Entry 3PXT (X-ray diffraction, 2.16 A resolution); this record covers chains C and D of the 6 polymer chains in the assembly.

Chain C:
Molecule: Methylamine dehydrogenase light chain
Source organism: Paracoccus denitrificans
Notes: EC 1.4.99.3
UniProtKB: P22619 (DHML_PARDE); residues 1-131 here correspond to UniProt positions 58-188 (UniProt number = residue number + 57)
Chain sequence (137 residues; numbered 1 to 137; the number before each row is that of its first residue):
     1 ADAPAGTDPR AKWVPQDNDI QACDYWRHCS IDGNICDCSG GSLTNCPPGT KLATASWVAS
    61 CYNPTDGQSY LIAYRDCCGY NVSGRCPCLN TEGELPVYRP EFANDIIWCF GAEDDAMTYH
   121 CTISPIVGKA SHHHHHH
Disordered / not traced: 1-6, 132-137
Cystine bridges: Cys-23/Cys-88, Cys-29/Cys-61, Cys-36/Cys-121, Cys-38/Cys-86, Cys-46/Cys-77, Cys-78/Cys-109
Modified residues: Trp-57 (7-hydroxy-l-tryptophan; 0AF)
Construct notes: expression tag (132-137)
Swiss-Prot annotation at these positions:
  - modified residue: Trp-57 (Tryptophylquinone)
  - cross-link: Trp-57 to Trp-108 (Tryptophan tryptophylquinone (Trp-Trp))
What the authors report for this chain:
  - post-translational modification sites: Trp-57, Trp-108 (citing earlier work)

Chain D:
Molecule: Methylamine dehydrogenase heavy chain
Source organism: Paracoccus denitrificans
Notes: EC 1.4.99.3
UniProtKB: A1BB97 (A1BB97_PARDP); residues 1-386 here correspond to UniProt positions 32-417 (UniProt number = residue number + 31)
Chain sequence (386 residues; numbered 1 to 386; the number before each row is that of its first residue):
     1 QDAPEAETQA QETQGQAAAR AAAADLAAGQ DDEPRILEAP APDARRVYVN DPAHFAAVTQ
    61 QFVIDGEAGR VIGMIDGGFL PNPVVADDGS FIAHASTVFS RIARGERTDY VEVFDPVTLL
   121 PTADIELPDA PRFLVGTYPW MTSLTPDGKT LLFYQFSPAP AVGVVDLEGK AFKRMLDVPD
   181 CYHIFPTAPD TFFMHCRDGS LAKVAFGTEG TPEITHTEVF HPEDEFLINH PAYSQKAGRL
   241 VWPTYTGKIH QIDLSSGDAK FLPAVEALTE AERADGWRPG GWQQVAYHRA LDRIYLLVDQ
   301 RDEWRHKTAS RFVVVLDAKT GERLAKFEMG HEIDSINVSQ DEKPLLYALS TGDKTLYIHD
   361 AESGEELRSV NQLGHGPQVI TTADMG
Disordered / not traced: 1-10
Cystine bridges: Cys-181/Cys-196

Chain C / chain D interface:
Contacting residue pairs - 82 pairs, chain C then chain D:
  Pro-9(C) / Arg-305(D)  hydrogen bond (backbone-side chain)
  Pro-9(C) / Thr-308(D)
  Arg-10(C) / Asp-299(D)  salt bridge
  Arg-10(C) / Gln-300(D)
  Arg-10(C) / Arg-301(D)
  Arg-10(C) / Asp-302(D)  hydrogen bond (backbone-backbone)
  Arg-10(C) / Arg-305(D)
  Arg-10(C) / Thr-308(D)
  Arg-10(C) / Ala-309(D)  hydrogen bond (side chain-backbone)
  Arg-10(C) / Arg-311(D)
  Arg-10(C) / Glu-332(D)  salt bridge
  Ala-11(C) / Arg-305(D)
  Lys-12(C) / Asp-302(D)
  Trp-13(C) / Arg-305(D)
  Asp-32(C) / Phe-55(D)
  Gly-79(C) / Ala-103(D)
  Gly-79(C) / Arg-104(D)
  Tyr-80(C) / Ala-103(D)
  Asn-81(C) / Ala-56(D)
  Asn-81(C) / Ala-57(D)  hydrogen bond (side chain-backbone)
  Asn-81(C) / Ala-103(D)
  Val-82(C) / His-54(D)
  Val-82(C) / Phe-55(D)
  Val-82(C) / Ala-56(D)  hydrophobic
  Asn-90(C) / Arg-305(D)  hydrogen bond
  Thr-91(C) / Trp-304(D)  hydrogen bond (side chain-backbone)
  Thr-91(C) / His-306(D)
  Thr-91(C) / Lys-307(D)
  Glu-92(C) / Trp-304(D)
  Gly-93(C) / Trp-304(D)
  Glu-94(C) / Tyr-245(D)  hydrogen bond (backbone-side chain)
  Glu-94(C) / Trp-304(D)
  Glu-94(C) / His-306(D)  salt bridge
  Glu-94(C) / Lys-307(D)  salt bridge
  Leu-95(C) / Phe-226(D)  hydrophobic
  Leu-95(C) / Tyr-245(D)
  Leu-95(C) / Trp-304(D)  hydrophobic
  Pro-96(C) / Phe-226(D)
  Pro-96(C) / Leu-227(D)
  Pro-96(C) / Asn-229(D)
  Pro-96(C) / Tyr-245(D)
  Val-97(C) / Tyr-138(D)  hydrophobic
  Val-97(C) / Met-141(D)  hydrophobic
  Val-97(C) / Tyr-182(D)
  Val-97(C) / His-183(D)
  Val-97(C) / Asn-229(D)  hydrogen bond (backbone-side chain)
  Tyr-98(C) / Tyr-182(D)  hydrophobic
  Tyr-98(C) / His-195(D)
  Tyr-98(C) / Arg-197(D)
  Tyr-98(C) / His-221(D)
  Tyr-98(C) / Glu-225(D)  hydrogen bond (side chain-backbone)
  Tyr-98(C) / Phe-226(D)
  Tyr-98(C) / Leu-227(D)  hydrogen bond (side chain-backbone)
  Arg-99(C) / Arg-197(D)
  Arg-99(C) / Glu-223(D)  salt bridge
  Pro-100(C) / Phe-156(D)  hydrophobic
  Pro-100(C) / Tyr-182(D)
  Glu-101(C) / Arg-197(D)  salt bridge
  Asn-104(C) / Lys-307(D)  hydrogen bond
  Asp-105(C) / Val-135(D)
  Asp-105(C) / Gly-136(D)  hydrogen bond (backbone-backbone)
  Asp-105(C) / Tyr-138(D)  hydrogen bond
  Asp-105(C) / Asn-229(D)  hydrogen bond
  Asp-105(C) / Trp-282(D)
  Asp-105(C) / Lys-307(D)  salt bridge
  Ile-106(C) / Phe-133(D)  hydrophobic
  Ile-106(C) / Val-135(D)
  Ile-107(C) / Phe-55(D)  hydrophobic
  Ile-107(C) / Phe-79(D)  hydrophobic
  Ile-107(C) / Leu-80(D)  hydrophobic
  Ile-107(C) / Leu-134(D)  hydrogen bond (backbone-backbone)
  Trp-108(C) / Phe-156(D)  hydrophobic
  Phe-110(C) / Phe-156(D)  hydrophobic
  Phe-110(C) / Ser-157(D)
  Met-117(C) / Phe-79(D)
  Met-117(C) / Arg-107(D)
  Met-117(C) / Leu-134(D)  hydrophobic
  Thr-118(C) / Phe-79(D)
  Thr-118(C) / Phe-99(D)
  Thr-118(C) / Ala-103(D)  hydrogen bond (side chain-backbone)
  Tyr-119(C) / Phe-55(D)  hydrophobic
  Tyr-119(C) / Phe-79(D)
Interface residues without a listed pair, chain C (33 interface residues in all): Gly-33, Leu-89
Interface residues without a listed pair, chain D (43 interface residues in all): Ser-310

Summary:
33 residues of chain C and 43 residues of chain D are in contact; the contacts include 16 hydrogen bonds and 7
salt bridges. Among the polar pairs are Arg-10(C)/Asp-299(D), Arg-10(C)/Glu-332(D) and Glu-94(C)/His-306(D).
From the paper: modification sites Trp-57(C) and Trp-108(C).
Chain C is Methylamine dehydrogenase light chain and chain D is Methylamine dehydrogenase heavy chain, both
from Paracoccus denitrificans; the structure, Crystal Structure of Ferrous CO Adduct of MauG in Complex with
Pre-Methylamine Dehydrogenase, was determined by X-ray diffraction, deposited together with 3PXS and 3PXW.
